Entry 5KEQ (electron microscopy, 4.30 A resolution (low resolution: residue-level contacts below are approximate; hydrogen-bond / salt-bridge calls are withheld)); this record covers chains B and C of the 6 polymer chains in the assembly.

== Chain B (and C) ==
Protein: Major capsid protein L1
Source organism: Human papillomavirus type 16
Notes: chain C of this document is another copy of the same molecule, construct and numbering; everything in this record applies to it too
UniProt: P03101 (VL1_HPV16); residue numbers follow UniProt; this construct covers 3-485
Sequence (483 residues; numbered 3 to 485; the number before each row is that of its first residue):
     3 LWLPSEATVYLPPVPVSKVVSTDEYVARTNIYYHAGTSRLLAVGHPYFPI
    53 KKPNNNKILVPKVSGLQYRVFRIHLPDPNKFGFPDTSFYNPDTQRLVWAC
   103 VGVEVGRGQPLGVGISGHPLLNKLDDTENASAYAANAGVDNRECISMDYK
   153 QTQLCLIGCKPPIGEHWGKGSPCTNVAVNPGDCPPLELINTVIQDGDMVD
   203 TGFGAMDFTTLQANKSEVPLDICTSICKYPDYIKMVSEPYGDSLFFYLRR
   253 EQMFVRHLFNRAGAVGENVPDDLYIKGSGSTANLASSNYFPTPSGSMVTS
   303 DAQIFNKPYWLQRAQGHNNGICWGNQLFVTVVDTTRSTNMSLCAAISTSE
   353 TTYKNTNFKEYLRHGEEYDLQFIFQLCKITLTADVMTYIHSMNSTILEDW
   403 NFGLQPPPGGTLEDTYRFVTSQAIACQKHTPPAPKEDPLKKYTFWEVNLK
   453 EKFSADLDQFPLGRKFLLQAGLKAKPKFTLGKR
Disordered / not traced: 3-17, 481-485 (chain C: 3-8, 481-485)

== Chain B / chain C interface ==
Contacting residue pairs - 127 pairs, chain B then chain C:
  Arg41(B) - Leu190(C)
  Arg41(B) - Asp233(C)
  Leu43(B) - Trp169(C)
  Leu43(B) - Leu190(C)
  Val45(B) - Trp169(C)
  Tyr49(B) - Ser289(C)
  Tyr49(B) - Tyr291(C)
  Phe50(B) - Asn270(C)
  Phe50(B) - Val271(C)
  Phe50(B) - Pro272(C)
  Phe50(B) - Leu275(C)
  Ile52(B) - Glu269(C)
  Lys82(B) - Tyr12(C)
  Phe83(B) - Leu13(C)
  Gly110(B) - Glu167(C)
  Gly110(B) - Tyr231(C)
  Gln111(B) - Trp169(C)
  Gln111(B) - Tyr231(C)
  Pro112(B) - Asp202(C)
  Pro112(B) - Tyr231(C)
  Leu113(B) - Lys152(C)
  Leu113(B) - Glu253(C)
  Gly114(B) - Met255(C)
  Val115(B) - Met255(C)
  Val115(B) - Pro293(C)
  Ile117(B) - Leu260(C)
  Ile117(B) - Pro293(C)
  Gly119(B) - Tyr291(C)
  His120(B) - Tyr276(C)
  His120(B) - Tyr291(C)
  Leu122(B) - Ile277(C)
  Asp128(B) - Asn131(C)
  Asp142(B) - Gly279(C)
  Asp142(B) - Thr283(C)
  Arg144(B) - Ile277(C)
  Glu145(B) - Ala132(C)
  Glu145(B) - Ala134(C)
  Glu145(B) - Tyr135(C)
  Cys146(B) - Ala287(C)
  Cys146(B) - Ser288(C)
  Cys146(B) - Tyr291(C)
  Ile147(B) - Thr129(C)
  Ile147(B) - Tyr291(C)
  Ser148(B) - Thr129(C)
  Ser148(B) - Leu260(C)
  Ser148(B) - Tyr291(C)
  Met149(B) - Leu260(C)
  Asn216(B) - Ile277(C)
  Lys217(B) - Asp274(C)
  Lys217(B) - Leu275(C)
  Lys217(B) - Tyr276(C)
  Leu222(B) - Val271(C)
  Thr226(B) - Leu275(C)
  His259(B) - Glu130(C)
  Met299(B) - Gln254(C)
  Met299(B) - Met255(C)
  Met299(B) - Phe256(C)
  Met299(B) - Ser298(C)
  Val300(B) - Gln254(C)
  Val300(B) - Met255(C)
  Thr301(B) - Glu253(C)
  Ser302(B) - Arg252(C)
  Ser302(B) - Glu253(C)
  Thr340(B) - Gly204(C)
  Met342(B) - Trp169(C)
  Met342(B) - Leu188(C)
  Met342(B) - Phe205(C)
  Met342(B) - Met208(C)
  Ser343(B) - Gln214(C)
  Ser343(B) - Arg263(C)
  Leu344(B) - Leu188(C)
  Leu344(B) - Leu213(C)
  Leu344(B) - Gln214(C)
  Cys345(B) - Leu213(C)
  Cys345(B) - Gln214(C)
  Cys345(B) - Ala215(C)
  Cys345(B) - Asn216(C)
  Ala346(B) - Gly183(C)
  Ala346(B) - Asp184(C)
  Ala347(B) - Gly183(C)
  Ala347(B) - Ala215(C)
  Ile348(B) - Pro182(C)
  Tyr355(B) - Val141(C)
  Tyr355(B) - Asp142(C)
  Tyr355(B) - Arg144(C)
  Tyr355(B) - Asn216(C)
  Lys356(B) - Val141(C)
  Asn357(B) - Gly140(C)
  Asn357(B) - Asp142(C)
  Asn357(B) - Asn143(C)
  Asn357(B) - Ala264(C)
  Asn357(B) - Gly265(C)
  Asn357(B) - Ala266(C)
  Thr358(B) - Ala266(C)
  Phe360(B) - Asn216(C)
  Phe360(B) - Ala266(C)
  Lys361(B) - Gly183(C)
  Lys361(B) - Ala266(C)
  Lys361(B) - Gly268(C)
  Glu362(B) - Ala266(C)
  Glu362(B) - Gly268(C)
  Glu362(B) - Asn290(C)
  Tyr363(B) - Gly183(C)
  Tyr363(B) - Asp184(C)
  Tyr363(B) - Cys185(C)
  Tyr363(B) - Gly268(C)
  Tyr363(B) - Glu269(C)
  Leu364(B) - Asn290(C)
  Arg365(B) - Cys185(C)
  Arg365(B) - Leu188(C)
  Gly367(B) - Trp169(C)
  Glu369(B) - Asp233(C)
  Lys452(B) - Val11(C)
  Asp458(B) - Lys20(C)
  Asp460(B) - Val21(C)
  Asp460(B) - His319(C)
  Gln461(B) - Lys20(C)
  Gln461(B) - Val21(C)
  Pro463(B) - Ser239(C)
  Arg466(B) - Gln317(C)
  Arg466(B) - His319(C)
  Lys477(B) - Ser23(C)
  Lys477(B) - His319(C)
  Pro478(B) - Glu26(C)
  Phe480(B) - Val22(C)
  Phe480(B) - Thr384(C)
  Phe480(B) - Val387(C)
Also at the interface, not in a pair above, chain B (80 interface residues in all): Ala44, Gly84, Gly108, Pro121, Lys125, Asp150, Ala215, Cys225, Phe261, Ser298, Asp303, Asn308, Asp371, Gln373, Glu453, Lys475
Also at the interface, not in a pair above, chain C (88 interface residues in all): Val18, Ser19, Asn124, Pro186, Gly206, Glu219, Pro232, Ile235, Lys236, Val238, Arg251, Val257, Asn262, Val267, Ser280, Arg315, Asp386

== Overview ==
Chain B and chain C form an interface of 80 and 88 residues respectively.
Both chains are Major capsid protein L1 (Human papillomavirus type 16). Entry 5KEQ (High resolution cryo-EM
maps of Human papillomavirus 16 reveal L2 location and heparin-induced conformational changes) was determined
by electron microscopy (same publication as 5KEP).
